Entry 5OPX (X-ray diffraction, 3.64 A resolution); this record covers chains A and G of the 28 polymer chains in the assembly.

Chain A (and G):
Molecule: 60 kDa chaperonin
From: Escherichia coli (strain K12)
Notes: fragment: GroEL; chain G of this document is another copy of the same molecule, construct and numbering; everything in this record applies to it too
UniProt: P0A6F5 (CH60_ECOLI); numbering as in UniProt (aligned over 1-548)
Chain sequence (548 residues; row label = number of the first residue in the row):
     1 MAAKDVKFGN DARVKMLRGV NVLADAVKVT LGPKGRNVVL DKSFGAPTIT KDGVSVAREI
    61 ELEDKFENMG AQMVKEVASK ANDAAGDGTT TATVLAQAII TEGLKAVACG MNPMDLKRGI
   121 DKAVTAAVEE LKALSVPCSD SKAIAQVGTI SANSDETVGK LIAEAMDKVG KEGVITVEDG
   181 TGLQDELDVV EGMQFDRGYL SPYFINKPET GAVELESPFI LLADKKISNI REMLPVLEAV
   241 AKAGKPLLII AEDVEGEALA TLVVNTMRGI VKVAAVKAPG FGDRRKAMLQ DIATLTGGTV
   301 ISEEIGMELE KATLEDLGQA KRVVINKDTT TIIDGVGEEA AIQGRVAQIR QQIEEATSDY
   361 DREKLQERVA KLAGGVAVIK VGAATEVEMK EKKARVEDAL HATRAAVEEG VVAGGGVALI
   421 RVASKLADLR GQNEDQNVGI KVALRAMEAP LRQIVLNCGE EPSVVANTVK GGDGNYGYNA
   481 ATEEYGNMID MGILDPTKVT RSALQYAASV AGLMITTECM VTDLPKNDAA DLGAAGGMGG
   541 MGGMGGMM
Unresolved in the structure: 1, 191-192, 374-375, 526-548
Construct notes: engineered mutation Cys-109 (Ala in P0A6F5)
Metal / ion sites: K+: Thr-30, Lys-51, Thr-90 (together with ADP); Mg2+: Asp-87 (together with ADP)
Residues lining bound ligands: ADP / beryllium trifluoride: Thr-30, Leu-31, Gly-32, Pro-33, Lys-51, Asp-52, Gly-53, Gly-86, Asp-87, Gly-88, Thr-89, Thr-90, Thr-91, Ile-150, Ser-154, Asp-398, Gly-414, Gly-415, Gly-416, Ile-454, Tyr-478, Asn-479, Ala-480, Ala-481, Met-488, Ile-493, Asp-495
What the authors report for this chain:
  - mutagenesis - A109C: unchanged binding to non-native SP

Interface between chain A and chain G:
Residue-residue contacts (70):
  Asp-25(A) with Phe-8(G)
  Ala-26(A) with Phe-8(G), hydrophobic; Cys-519(G), hydrophobic
  Lys-34(A) with Asn-112(G)
  Arg-36(A) with Val-107(G); Met-111(G); Pro-113(G); Thr-516(G); Glu-518(G), salt bridge
  Asn-37(A) with Thr-516(G), hydrogen bond (backbone-backbone); Thr-517(G); Glu-518(G), hydrogen bond (backbone-backbone); Cys-519(G)
  Val-38(A) with Cys-519(G)
  Val-39(A) with Met-69(G), hydrophobic; Met-73(G), hydrophobic; Thr-517(G); Cys-519(G), hydrogen bond (backbone-backbone); Met-520(G); Val-521(G), hydrogen bond (backbone-backbone)
  Leu-40(A) with Val-521(G)
  Asp-41(A) with Met-69(G); Val-521(G), hydrogen bond (backbone-backbone); Thr-522(G), hydrogen bond
  Ala-46(A) with Glu-76(G)
  Pro-47(A) with Met-69(G), hydrophobic; Gln-72(G); Met-73(G)
  Ile-49(A) with Met-73(G), hydrophobic; Leu-513(G), hydrophobic
  Glu-59(A) with Lys-4(G), salt bridge
  Ile-60(A) with Val-6(G), hydrophobic; Val-521(G), hydrophobic
  Glu-61(A) with Ala-2(G), hydrogen bond (side chain-backbone); Ala-3(G); Lys-4(G), hydrogen bond (backbone-backbone)
  Leu-62(A) with Ala-3(G)
  Glu-63(A) with Ala-3(G); Leu-524(G)
  Asn-153(A) with Met-114(G); Arg-118(G)
  Leu-183(A) with Gln-505(G)
  Tyr-203(A) with Lys-286(G); Gln-290(G), hydrogen bond
  Ile-205(A) with Gln-348(G)
  Pro-208(A) with Gly-344(G); Ala-347(G); Gln-348(G), hydrogen bond (backbone-backbone)
  Glu-209(A) with Ala-347(G); Gln-351(G), hydrogen bond (backbone-side chain)
  Thr-210(A) with Gln-351(G)
  Gly-211(A) with Gln-351(G)
  Ala-260(A) with Glu-304(G); Ile-305(G); Gly-306(G)
  Val-264(A) with Ile-305(G)
  Met-267(A) with Ile-305(G), hydrophobic
  Lys-327(A) with Glu-355(G)
  Ala-384(A) with Lys-80(G), hydrogen bond (backbone-side chain); Tyr-506(G); Ser-509(G)
  Thr-385(A) with Glu-76(G); Tyr-506(G); Ser-509(G), hydrogen bond; Val-510(G)
  Glu-386(A) with Glu-76(G), hydrogen bond (backbone-side chain)
  Val-387(A) with Glu-76(G), hydrogen bond (backbone-side chain)
  Glu-388(A) with Ser-509(G), hydrogen bond; Leu-513(G)
  Glu-391(A) with Leu-513(G)
Also at the interface, not in a pair above, chain A (38 interface residues in all): Val-22, Val-29, Gly-35
Also at the interface, not in a pair above, chain G (44 interface residues in all): Arg-13, Lys-65, Lys-117, Met-307, Met-514

In short:
Chain A and chain G form an interface of 38 and 44 residues respectively, with 16 hydrogen bonds and 2 salt
bridges. Polar contacts include Arg-36(A)/Glu-518(G), Glu-59(A)/Lys-4(G) and Asp-41(A)/Thr-522(G). Bound to
chain A: ADP / beryllium trifluoride. From the paper: A109C of chain A leaves binding to non-native SP
unchanged.
Both chains are 60 kDa chaperonin (Escherichia coli (strain K12)). Entry 5OPX (Crystal structure of the GroEL
mutant A109C in complex with GroES and ADP BeF2) was determined by X-ray diffraction, deposited together with
5OPW.
